PDB entry 3I9U | X-ray diffraction, 2.25 A resolution | chain A

# Chain A
Protein: Heme oxygenase 1
Organism: Rattus norvegicus
Notes: EC 1.14.99.3
UniProtKB: P06762 (HMOX1_RAT); residues 1-261 here = UniProt positions 1-261
Sequence (263 residues; row label = number of the first residue in the row):
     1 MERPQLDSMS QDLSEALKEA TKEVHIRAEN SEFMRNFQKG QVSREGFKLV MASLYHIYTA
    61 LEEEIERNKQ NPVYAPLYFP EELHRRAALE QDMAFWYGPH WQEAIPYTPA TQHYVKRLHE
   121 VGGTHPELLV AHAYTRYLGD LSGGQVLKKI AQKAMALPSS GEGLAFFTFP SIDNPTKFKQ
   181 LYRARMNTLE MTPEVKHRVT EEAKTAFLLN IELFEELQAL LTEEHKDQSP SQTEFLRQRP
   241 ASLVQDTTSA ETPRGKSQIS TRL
Disordered / not traced: 1-10, 223-263
Sequence notes: expression tag (262-263)
Swiss-Prot annotation at these positions:
  - binding site (heme b): Lys18, His25, Tyr134, Arg183
  - site: Asp140 (Important for catalytic activity)
  - modified residue (Phosphoserine): Ser229, Ser242
Metal / ion sites: heme Fe: His25 (together with (2R,3S)-1,4-dimercaptobutane-2,3-diol)
Small-molecule neighbours:
  - (2R,3S)-1,4-dimercaptobutane-2,3-diol (DTU): His25, Met34, Arg136, Gly139, Asp140, Ser142, Gly143, Gly144, Leu147, Phe214
  - heme (HEM): Lys18, His25, Ala28, Glu29, Met34, Gln38, Tyr134, Thr135, Arg136, Leu138, Gly139, Ser142, Gly143, Leu147, Arg183, Phe207, Asn210, Phe214

# Overview
Chain A binds heme and (2R,3S)-1,4-dimercaptobutane-2,3-diol. From UniProt: 4 heme b-binding residues.
Chain A is Heme oxygenase 1 (Rattus norvegicus); the structure, Crystal structure of the rat heme oxygenase
(HO-1) in complex with heme binding dithioerythritol (DTE), was determined by X-ray diffraction (same
publication as 3I8R and 3I9T).
